4WH0 - chains A and H of the 8 polymer chains in the assembly; structure by X-ray diffraction, 2.56 A resolution.

Chain A (and H):
Name: Putative hydrolase
From: Pseudomonas aeruginosa
Notes: chain H of this document is another copy of the same molecule, construct and numbering; everything in this record applies to it too
UniProt: Q02J38 (Q02J38_PSEAB); numbering as in UniProt (aligned over 2-205)
Sequence (205 residues; numbered 1 to 205; the number before each row is that of its first residue):
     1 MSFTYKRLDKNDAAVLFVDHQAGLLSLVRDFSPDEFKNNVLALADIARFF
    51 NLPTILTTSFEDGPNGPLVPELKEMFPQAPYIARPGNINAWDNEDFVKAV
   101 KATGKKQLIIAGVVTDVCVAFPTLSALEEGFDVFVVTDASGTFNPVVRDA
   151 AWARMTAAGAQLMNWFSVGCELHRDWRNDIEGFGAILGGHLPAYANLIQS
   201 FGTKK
Not modelled in the structure: 1, 204-205
Modified residues: Mse1 (selenomethionine); Mse75, Mse155, Mse163 (selenomethionine; parent Met); C118 (S-mercaptocysteine; CSS)
Construct notes: initiating methionine (1)
Reported in the primary citation:
  - binding site for chloride ion: G86, N87, N93
  - post-translational modification sites: C118
  - catalytic residues: C118
  - catalytic residues: D19 (proposed by the authors, not directly observed)
  - contacts within the chain: D19-R84 (salt bridge)

How chain A and chain H interact:
Contacting residue pairs - 6 pairs, chain A then chain H:
  S26(A) - S26(H)  hydrogen bond
  V28(A) - R29(H)  hydrogen bond (backbone-side chain)
  R29(A) - V28(H)  hydrogen bond (side chain-backbone)
  R29(A) - R29(H)
  R29(A) - P33(H)
  P33(A) - R29(H)

Overview:
The chain A/chain H interface involves 4 residues from each chain; the contacts include 3 hydrogen bonds.
Polar contacts include S26(A)-S26(H) and V28(A)-R29(H). The paper reports catalytic residues C118(A) and
D19(A); a binding site for chloride ion at G86(A), N87(A) and N93(A).
Chain A and chain H are both Putative hydrolase (Pseudomonas aeruginosa); the structure, YcaC from Pseudomonas
aeruginosa with S-mercaptocysteine active site cysteine, was determined by X-ray diffraction, deposited
together with 4WGF.
